3CS6 - chain A; structure by X-ray diffraction, 1.80 A resolution.

[Chain A]
Protein: Vitamin D3 receptor
Organism: Homo sapiens
Reference sequence: P11473 (VDR_HUMAN); residue numbers follow UniProt; this construct covers 118-164, 216-427
Amino-acid sequence (263 residues; each row starts with the number of its first residue; note: 51 numbers in that range are skipped by the numbering (no residue carries them; nothing is unmodelled there)):
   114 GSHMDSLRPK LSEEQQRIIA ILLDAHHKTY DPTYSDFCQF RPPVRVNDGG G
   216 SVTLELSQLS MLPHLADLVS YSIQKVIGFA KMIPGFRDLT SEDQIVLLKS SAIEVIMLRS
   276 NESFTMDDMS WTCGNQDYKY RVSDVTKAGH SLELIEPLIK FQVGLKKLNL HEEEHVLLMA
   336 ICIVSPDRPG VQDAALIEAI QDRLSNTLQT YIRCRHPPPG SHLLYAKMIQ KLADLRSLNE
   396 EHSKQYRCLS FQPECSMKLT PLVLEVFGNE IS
Unresolved in the structure: 114-118, 424-427
Differences from the reference sequence: expression tag (114-117)
Residues lining bound ligands: 0CO ((1S,3R,5Z,7E,14beta,17alpha,23R)-23-(2-hydroxy-2-methylpropyl)-20,24-epoxy-9,10-secochola-5,7,10-triene-1,3-diol): Y143, Y147, F150, L227, L230, L233, V234, S237, I268, I271, M272, R274, S275, S278, W286, C288, Y295, V300, A303, H305, L309, L313, H397, Y401, L404
From the paper describing this entry:
  - binding site for 0CO: Y143, S237, R274, S278, V300, H305, H397

[Summary]
Chain A binds compound 0CO. The paper reports a binding site for 0CO at Y143, S237 and R274 among others.
Chain A is Vitamin D3 receptor (Homo sapiens); the structure, Structure-based design of a superagonist ligand
for the vitamin D nuclear receptor, was determined by X-ray diffraction, deposited together with 3CS4.
